PDB entry 4G5P | X-ray diffraction, 3.17 A resolution | chain A

# Chain A
Protein: Epidermal growth factor receptor
Organism: Homo sapiens
Notes: EC 2.7.10.1; fragment: Kinase domain
UniProtKB: P00533 (EGFR_HUMAN); residues 696-1022 here = UniProt positions 696-1022
Sequence (330 residues; each row starts with the number of its first residue):
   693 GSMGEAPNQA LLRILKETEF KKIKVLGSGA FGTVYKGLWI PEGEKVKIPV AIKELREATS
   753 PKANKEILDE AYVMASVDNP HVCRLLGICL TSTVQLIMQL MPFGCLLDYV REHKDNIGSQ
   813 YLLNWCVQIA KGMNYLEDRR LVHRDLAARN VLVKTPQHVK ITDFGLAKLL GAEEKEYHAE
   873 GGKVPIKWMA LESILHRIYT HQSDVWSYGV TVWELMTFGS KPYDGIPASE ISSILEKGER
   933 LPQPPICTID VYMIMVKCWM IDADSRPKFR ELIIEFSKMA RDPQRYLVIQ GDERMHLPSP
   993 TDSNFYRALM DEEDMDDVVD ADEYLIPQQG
Unresolved in the structure: 693-695, 987-1008, 1017-1022
Differences from the reference sequence: expression tag (693-695); engineered mutation Met-790 (Thr in P00533)
Glycans and other covalent adducts: Afatinib, bound form (0WN) linked to Cys-797
Residues lining bound ligands: Afatinib, bound form (0WN; N-{4-[(3-chloro-4-fluorophenyl)amino]-7-[(3S)-tetrahydrofuran-3-yloxy]quinazolin-6-yl}-4-(dimethylamino)butanamide): Leu-718, Val-726, Lys-728, Ala-743, Lys-745, Glu-762, Leu-788, Met-790, Gln-791, Leu-792, Met-793, Pro-794, Phe-795, Gly-796, Asp-800, Arg-841, Leu-844, Asp-855
UniProt features mapped onto this chain:
  - active site: Asp-837 (Proton acceptor)
  - binding site (ATP): Leu-718 to Val-726, Lys-745, Asp-855
  - site: Tyr-1016 (Important for interaction with PIK3C2B)
  - modified residue: Lys-745 (N6-(2-hydroxyisobutyryl)lysine), Tyr-869 (Phosphotyrosine), Ser-991 (Phosphoserine), Ser-995 (Phosphoserine), Tyr-998 (Phosphotyrosine), Tyr-1016 (Phosphotyrosine)
  - cross-link (Glycyl lysine isopeptide (Lys-Gly)): Lys-716 (interchain with G-Cter in ubiquitin), Lys-737 (interchain with G-Cter in ubiquitin), Lys-754 (interchain with G-Cter in ubiquitin), Lys-757 (interchain with G-Cter in ubiquitin), Lys-867 (interchain with G-Cter in ubiquitin), Lys-929 (interchain with G-Cter in ubiquitin), Lys-960 (interchain with G-Cter in ubiquitin), Lys-970 (interchain with G-Cter in ubiquitin)
From the paper describing this entry:
  - binding site for Afatinib, bound form: Cys-797

# Summary
Covalently linked Afatinib, bound form: at Cys-797. From UniProt: active-site residue Asp-837 and 11
ATP-binding residues. From the paper: a binding site for Afatinib, bound form at Cys-797.
Chain A is Epidermal growth factor receptor (Homo sapiens); the structure, Crystal structure of EGFR kinase
T790M in complex with BIBW2992, was determined by X-ray diffraction (same publication as 4G5J).
